3BDM - chains K and W of the 28 polymer chains in the assembly; structure by X-ray diffraction, 2.70 A resolution.

# Chain K
Protein: Proteasome component PRE2
From: Saccharomyces cerevisiae
Notes: EC 3.4.25.1
Reference sequence: P30656 (PSB5_YEAST); the construct lacks a stretch of the UniProt sequence and is renumbered around it, so the offset changes along the chain: 1-105 = UniProt 76-180; 106-181 = UniProt 183-258; 183-211 = UniProt 259-287
Sequence (212 residues; row label = number of the first residue in the row; note: 1 number in that range is skipped by the numbering (no residue carries it; nothing is unmodelled there); a row labelled like 10A-10B holds insertion residues (10A, then the next letters in order)):
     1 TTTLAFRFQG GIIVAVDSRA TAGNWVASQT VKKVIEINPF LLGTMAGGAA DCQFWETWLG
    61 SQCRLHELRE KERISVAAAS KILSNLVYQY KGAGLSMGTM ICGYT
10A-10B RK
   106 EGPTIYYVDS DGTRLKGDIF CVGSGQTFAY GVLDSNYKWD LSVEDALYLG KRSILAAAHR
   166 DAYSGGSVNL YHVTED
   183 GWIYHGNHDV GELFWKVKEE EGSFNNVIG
Glycans and other covalent adducts: Glidobactin A (GDT) linked to Thr1
Residues lining bound ligands: Glidobactin A (GDT; (2E,4E)-N-[(2S,3R)-3-hydroxy-1-[[(3Z,5S,8S,10S)-10-hydroxy-5-methyl-2,7-dioxo-1,6-diazacyclododec-3-en-8-yl]amino]-1-ox obutan-2-yl]dodeca-2,4-dienamide): Arg19, Ala20, Thr21, Ala27, Lys33, Met45, Gly47, Gly48, Ala49, Gly128, Ser129

# Chain W
Protein: Proteasome component PUP3
From: Saccharomyces cerevisiae
Notes: EC 3.4.25.1
Reference sequence: P25451 (PSB3_YEAST); the construct lacks a stretch of the UniProt sequence and is renumbered around it, so the offset changes along the chain: -9 to -1 = UniProt 1-9; 1-36 = UniProt 10-45; 38-105 = UniProt 46-113; 106-122 = UniProt 117-133; 2 more segments
Sequence (205 residues; row label = number of the first residue in the row; note: 3 numbers in that range are skipped by the numbering (no residue carries them; nothing is unmodelled there); a row labelled like 10A-10C holds insertion residues (10A, then the next letters in order); numbers below 1 keep their minus sign (Met-9 is residue -9)):
    -9 MSDPSSING
     1 GIVVAMTGKD CVAIACDLRL GSQSLGVSNK FEKIFH
    38 YGHVFLGITG LATDVTTLNE MFRYKTNLYK LKEERAIEPE TFTQLVSSSL YERRFGPYFV
    98 GPVVAGIN
10A-10C SKS
   106 GKPFIAGFDL IGCIDEA
   12A K
   123 DFIVSGTASD QLFGMCESLY EPNLEPEDLF ETISQALLNA ADRDALSGWG AVVYIIK
   181 KDEVVKRYLK MRQD
Unresolved in the structure: -9
Residues lining bound ligands: Glidobactin A (GDT; (2E,4E)-N-[(2S,3R)-3-hydroxy-1-[[(3Z,5S,8S,10S)-10-hydroxy-5-methyl-2,7-dioxo-1,6-diazacyclododec-3-en-8-yl]amino]-1-ox obutan-2-yl]dodeca-2,4-dienamide): Arg91, Phe92, Pro94, Asp114, Leu115, Ile116, Cys118
UniProt features mapped onto this chain:
  - modified residue: Ser22 (Phosphoserine)
  - cross-link: Lys62 (Glycyl lysine isopeptide (Lys-Gly) (interchain with G-Cter in ubiquitin))

# Chain K / chain W interface
Contacting residue pairs - 41 pairs, chain K then chain W:
  Arg19(K) with Asp194(W), salt bridge
  Asn24(K) with Arg165(W); Asp166(W); Ala167(W), hydrogen bond (backbone-backbone); Leu168(W)
  Trp25(K) with Gln133(W); Arg165(W)
  Val26(K) with Arg165(W), hydrogen bond (backbone-side chain); Ala167(W)
  Ala27(K) with Arg165(W), hydrogen bond (backbone-side chain)
  Gln29(K) with Arg192(W); Asp194(W)
  Phe133(K) with Leu25(W), hydrophobic
  Ala163(K) with Asp194(W)
  His164(K) with Trp171(W), hydrogen bond (backbone-side chain); Gln193(W), hydrogen bond (side chain-backbone)
  Arg165(K) with Ser24(W); Leu25(W); Gly26(W), hydrogen bond (side chain-backbone); Val27(W); Trp171(W)
  Asp166(K) with Ser24(W); Asp194(W)
  Ala167(K) with Ser24(W), hydrogen bond (backbone-backbone); Ala167(W)
  Tyr168(K) with Ser24(W)
  Ser169(K) with Asp194(W)
  Gly170(K) with Asp194(W)
  Gly171(K) with Arg192(W), hydrogen bond (backbone-side chain); Asp194(W), hydrogen bond (backbone-side chain)
  Asp191(K) with Arg192(W), salt bridge
  Val192(K) with Asp194(W)
  Gly193(K) with Arg192(W)
  Phe196(K) with Gln193(W)
  Trp197(K) with Lys190(W); Met191(W)
  Asn208(K) with Asn29(W), hydrogen bond; Lys30(W), hydrogen bond (backbone-side chain)
  Val209(K) with Asn29(W); Gln193(W)
  Ile210(K) with Lys30(W)
Also at the interface, not in a pair above, chain K (25 interface residues in all): Ser28
Also at the interface, not in a pair above, chain W (20 interface residues in all): Ser-4, Arg19, Asp164

# Summary
25 residues of chain K face 20 of chain W across their interface; the contacts include 11 hydrogen bonds and 2
salt bridges. Polar pairs include Arg19(K)-Asp194(W), Asp191(K)-Arg192(W) and Val26(K)-Arg165(W). Ligands of
chain W: Glidobactin A. Covalently linked Glidobactin A: at Thr1(K).
Here chain K is Proteasome component PRE2 and chain W is Proteasome component PUP3, both from Saccharomyces
cerevisiae. Entry 3BDM (yeast 20S proteasome:glidobactin A-complex) was determined by X-ray diffraction
together with 2ZCY from the same study.
